7LMB - chains D and F of the 8 polymer chains in the assembly; structure by electron microscopy, 3.80 A resolution.

# Chain D
Name: Telomerase holoenzyme Teb1 subunit
Source organism: Tetrahymena thermophila
UniProtKB: D2CVN6 (TEB1_TETTS); residues 1-701 here = UniProt positions 1-701
Chain sequence (701 residues; numbered 1 to 701; the number before each row is that of its first residue):
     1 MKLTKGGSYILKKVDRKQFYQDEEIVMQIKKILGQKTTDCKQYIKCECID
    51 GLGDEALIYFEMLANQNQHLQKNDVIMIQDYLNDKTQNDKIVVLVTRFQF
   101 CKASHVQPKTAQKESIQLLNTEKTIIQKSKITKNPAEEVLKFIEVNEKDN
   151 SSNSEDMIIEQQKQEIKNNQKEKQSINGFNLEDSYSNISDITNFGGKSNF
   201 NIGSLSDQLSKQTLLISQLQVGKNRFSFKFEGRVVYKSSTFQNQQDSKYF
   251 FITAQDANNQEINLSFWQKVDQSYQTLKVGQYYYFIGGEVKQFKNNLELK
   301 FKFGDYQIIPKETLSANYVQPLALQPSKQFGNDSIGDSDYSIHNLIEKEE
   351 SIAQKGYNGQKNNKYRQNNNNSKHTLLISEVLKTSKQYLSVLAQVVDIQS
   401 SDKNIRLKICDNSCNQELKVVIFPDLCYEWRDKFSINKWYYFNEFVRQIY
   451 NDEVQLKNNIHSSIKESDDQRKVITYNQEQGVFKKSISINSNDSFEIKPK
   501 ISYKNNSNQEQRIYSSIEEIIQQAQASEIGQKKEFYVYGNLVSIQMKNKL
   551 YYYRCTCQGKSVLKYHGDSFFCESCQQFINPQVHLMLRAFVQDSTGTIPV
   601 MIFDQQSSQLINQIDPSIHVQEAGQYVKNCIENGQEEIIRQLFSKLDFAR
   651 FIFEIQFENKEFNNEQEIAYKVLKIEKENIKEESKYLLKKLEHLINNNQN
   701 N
Not modelled in the structure: 1-510, 698-701
Bound ions: Zn2+: Cys572, Cys575

# Chain F
Name: Telomerase holoenzyme Teb3 subunit
Source organism: Tetrahymena thermophila
UniProtKB: A0A0U8UFF4 (A0A0U8UFF4_TETTH); numbering as in UniProt (aligned over 1-121)
Chain sequence (121 residues; row label = number of the first residue in the row):
     1 MDAEQEQVMYPRILFEQMAQFRGKKVTVVGNVCNEDQNDSLVIEFGPTGL
    51 NQHVVIDNYRRVDLNNTTKFVEIRGVVLNQNIVSCEELTEFEQKDPFDFD
   101 TYSKLIHLSQSDKLSSLFTDQ
Not modelled in the structure: 1-4, 36-39, 47-51

# Interface between chain D and chain F
Pairs across the interface (6; chain D residue first):
  Lys681(D) - Asp98(F)
  Lys685(D) - Asp98(F)  salt bridge
  Leu688(D) - Thr101(F)
  Leu688(D) - Lys104(F)
  Leu691(D) - Leu108(F)  hydrophobic
  Ile695(D) - Leu108(F)  hydrophobic
Also at the interface, not in a pair above, chain D (6 interface residues in all): Ser684
Also at the interface, not in a pair above, chain F (5 interface residues in all): Pro96

# Overview
The interface between chain D and chain F involves 6 residues on one side and 5 on the other, with 1 salt
bridge. The salt-bridged pair is Lys685(D)-Asp98(F). Cys572(D) and Cys575(D) coordinate Zn2+.
Here chain D is Telomerase holoenzyme Teb1 subunit and chain F is Telomerase holoenzyme Teb3 subunit, both
from Tetrahymena thermophila. Entry 7LMB (Tetrahymena telomerase T5D5 structure at 3.8 Angstrom) was
determined by electron microscopy, deposited together with 7LMA.
